Entry 8HYJ (electron microscopy, 4.30 A resolution (low resolution: residue-level contacts below are approximate; hydrogen-bond / salt-bridge calls are withheld)); this record covers chains B and N of the 16 polymer chains in the assembly.

== Chain B ==
Molecule: DNA-directed RNA polymerases IV and V subunit 2
Organism: Arabidopsis thaliana
Notes: EC 2.7.7.6
Reference sequence: Q9LK40 (NRPD2_ARATH); numbering as in UniProt (aligned over 1-1172)
Amino-acid sequence (1172 residues; each row starts with the number of its first residue):
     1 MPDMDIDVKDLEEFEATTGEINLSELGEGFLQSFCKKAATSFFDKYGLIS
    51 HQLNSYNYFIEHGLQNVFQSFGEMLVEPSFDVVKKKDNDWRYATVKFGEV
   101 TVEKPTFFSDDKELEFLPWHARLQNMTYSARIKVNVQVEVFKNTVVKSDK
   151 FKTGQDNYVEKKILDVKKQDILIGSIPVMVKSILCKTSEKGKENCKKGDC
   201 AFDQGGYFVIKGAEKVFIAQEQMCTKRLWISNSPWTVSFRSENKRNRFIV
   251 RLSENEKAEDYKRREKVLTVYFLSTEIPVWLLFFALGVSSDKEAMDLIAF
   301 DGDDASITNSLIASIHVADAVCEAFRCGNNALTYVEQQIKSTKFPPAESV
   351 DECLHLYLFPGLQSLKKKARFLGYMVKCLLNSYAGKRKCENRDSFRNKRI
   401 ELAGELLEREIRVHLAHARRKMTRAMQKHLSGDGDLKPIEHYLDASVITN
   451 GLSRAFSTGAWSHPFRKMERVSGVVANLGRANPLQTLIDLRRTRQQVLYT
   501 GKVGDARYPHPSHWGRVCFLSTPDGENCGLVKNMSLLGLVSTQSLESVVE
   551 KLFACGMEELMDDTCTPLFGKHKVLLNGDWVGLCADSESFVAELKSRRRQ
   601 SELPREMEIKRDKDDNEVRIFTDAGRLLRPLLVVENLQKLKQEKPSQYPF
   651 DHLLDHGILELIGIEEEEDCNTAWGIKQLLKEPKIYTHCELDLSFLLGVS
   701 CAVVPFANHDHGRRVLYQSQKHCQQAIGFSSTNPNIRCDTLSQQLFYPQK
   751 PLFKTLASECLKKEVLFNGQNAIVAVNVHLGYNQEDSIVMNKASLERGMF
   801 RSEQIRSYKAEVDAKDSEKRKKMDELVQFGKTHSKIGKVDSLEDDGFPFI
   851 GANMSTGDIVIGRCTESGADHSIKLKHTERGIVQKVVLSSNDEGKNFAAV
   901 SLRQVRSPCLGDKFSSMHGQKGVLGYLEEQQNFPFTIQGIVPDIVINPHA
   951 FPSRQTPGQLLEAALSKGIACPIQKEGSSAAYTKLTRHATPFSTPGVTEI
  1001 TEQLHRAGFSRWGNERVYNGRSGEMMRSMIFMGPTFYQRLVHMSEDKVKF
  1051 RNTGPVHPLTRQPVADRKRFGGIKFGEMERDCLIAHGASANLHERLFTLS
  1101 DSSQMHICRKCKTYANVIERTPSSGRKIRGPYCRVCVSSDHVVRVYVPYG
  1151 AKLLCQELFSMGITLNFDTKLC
Not modelled in the structure: 1-21, 80-89, 142-169, 433-436, 498-504, 644-646, 814-826, 834-838, 865-870, 975-981, 1117-1129, 1172
Swiss-Prot annotation at these positions:
  - zinc finger: Cys1108 to Cys1136 (C4-type)
  - binding site (Mg(2+)): Asp786
  - binding site (Zn(2+)): Cys1108, Cys1111, Cys1133, Cys1136
  - mutagenesis: Arg629 (R629Q: In nrpd/e2-19; decreased DNA methylation)
What the authors report for this chain:
  - binding site for the 48-nt DNA strand: Lys215, Arg454, Ser457, Asn477
  - binding site for the 48-nt DNA strand (chain N): Arg240, Phe344
  - binding site for the 30-nt RNA strand: Asn527, Lys721, Gln724, Gln725, Lys921, His1057

== Chain N ==
Molecule: 48-nt DNA strand
Sequence (48 nucleotides; row label = number of the first residue in the row; numbers below 1 keep their minus sign (DC-25 is residue -25)):
   -25 CCGTGTCTAGCACAGGGAAATGGTTAGTGTCTGCTTATCGGTAGAGTG
Not modelled in the structure: -25 to -15, 1

== Interface between chain B and chain N ==
Contacting residue pairs (9; chain B residue first):
  Arg240(B) with DA0(N)
  Lys244(B) with DG-3(N); DT-2(N)
  Arg247(B) with DT-2(N); DA0(N)
  Phe344(B) with DG-3(N); DT-2(N)
  Arg420(B) with DT-5(N)
  Met468(B) with DG-4(N)
Other interface residues (no listed pair), chain N (7 interface residues in all): DA-6, DT-1

== Summary ==
The interface between chain B and chain N involves 6 residues on one side and 7 on the other. From the paper:
a binding site for the 30-nt RNA strand at Asn527(B), Lys721(B) and Gln724(B) among others; a binding site for
the 48-nt DNA strand at Lys215(B), Arg454(B) and Ser457(B) among others.
Chain B is DNA-directed RNA polymerases IV and V subunit 2 (Arabidopsis thaliana) and chain N is a 48-nt DNA
strand; the structure, A cryo-EM structure of KTF1-bound polymerase V transcription elongation complex, was
determined by electron microscopy.
